PDB entry 4IZJ | X-ray diffraction, 2.50 A resolution | chain A

Chain A:
Name: Yellowtail Ascites Virus (YAV) VP4 protease
Source organism: Yellowtail ascites virus
Notes: EC 3.4.21.115
UniProt: P89521 (P89521_9VIRU); residue numbers follow UniProt; this construct covers 508-716
Amino-acid sequence (210 residues; each row starts with the number of its first residue):
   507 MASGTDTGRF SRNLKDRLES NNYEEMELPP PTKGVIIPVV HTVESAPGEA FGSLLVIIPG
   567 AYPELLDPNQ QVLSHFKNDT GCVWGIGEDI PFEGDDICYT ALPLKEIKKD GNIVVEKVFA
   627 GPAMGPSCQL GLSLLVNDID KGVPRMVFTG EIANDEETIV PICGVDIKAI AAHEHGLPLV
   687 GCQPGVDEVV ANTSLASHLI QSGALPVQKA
Unresolved in the structure: 507-513
Construct notes: initiating methionine (507); engineered mutation Asp616 (Asn in P89521)
Modified residues: Cys634 (s-hydroxycysteine; CSO); Cys669 (s-hydroxycysteine; CSO)
Disulfide bonds: Cys588-Cys604
Metal / ion sites: Mg2+ near Asp602 (its only coordinating residue here)
What the authors report for this chain:
  - catalytic residues: Thr655, Lys674
  - contacts within the chain: Ser633-Lys674, Thr655-Lys674, Cys669-Lys674 (backbone contact), Thr655-Val686 (backbone contact)
  - mutagenesis - K674A: abolished catalytic activity
  - mutagenesis - K674D: abolished catalytic activity (citing earlier work)
  - mutagenesis - V686Q: decreased catalytic activity (citing earlier work)
  - post-translational modification sites: Cys669

In short:
From the paper: catalytic residues Thr655 and Lys674; K674A and K674D abolish catalytic activity.
Chain A is Yellowtail Ascites Virus (YAV) VP4 protease (Yellowtail ascites virus); the structure, Crystal
structure of yellowtail ascites virus VP4 protease with a wild-type active site reveals acyl-enzyme complexes
..., was determined by X-ray diffraction (same publication as 4IZK).
